Entry 1EFI (X-ray diffraction, 1.60 A resolution); this record covers chains D and E of the 5 polymer chains in the assembly.

# Chain D (and E)
Name: Protein (heat-labile enterotoxin B chain)
From: Escherichia coli
Notes: chain E of this document is another copy of the same molecule, construct and numbering; everything in this record applies to it too
Reference sequence: P32890 (ELBP_ECOLI); residues 1-103 here correspond to UniProt positions 22-124 (UniProt number = residue number + 21)
Sequence (103 residues; numbered 1 to 103; the number before each row is that of its first residue):
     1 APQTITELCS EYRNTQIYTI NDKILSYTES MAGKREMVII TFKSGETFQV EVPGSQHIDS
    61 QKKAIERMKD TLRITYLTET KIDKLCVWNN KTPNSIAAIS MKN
Cystine bridges: Cys-9/Cys-86
Residues lining bound ligands: 4-aminophenyl alpha-D-galactopyranoside (GAT): Glu-51, Gln-56, His-57, Gln-61, Trp-88, Asn-90, Lys-91

# Chain D / chain E interface
Pairs across the interface (63; chain D residue first):
  Ala-1(D) with Arg-35(E); Met-37(E), hydrophobic; Gln-49(E); Thr-92(E), hydrogen bond (backbone-backbone); Pro-93(E)
  Pro-2(D) with Arg-35(E); Ile-39(E); Pro-93(E)
  Gln-3(D) with Ile-39(E); Thr-47(E); Pro-93(E)
  Ile-5(D) with Thr-28(E)
  Leu-8(D) with Ser-30(E); Arg-35(E)
  Glu-11(D) with Arg-35(E), salt bridge
  Tyr-12(D) with Ala-32(E); Gly-33(E), hydrogen bond (side chain-backbone); Arg-35(E)
  Ile-58(D) with Lys-34(E); Glu-36(E)
  Ser-60(D) with Glu-36(E), hydrogen bond
  Gln-61(D) with Met-31(E), hydrogen bond (side chain-backbone); Ala-32(E); Gly-33(E); Glu-36(E)
  Lys-63(D) with Pro-53(E); Glu-66(E)
  Ala-64(D) with Met-31(E), hydrophobic; Glu-36(E)
  Ile-65(D) with Met-31(E), hydrophobic
  Arg-67(D) with Glu-29(E); Glu-66(E), salt bridge; Lys-69(E); Asp-70(E), salt bridge; Arg-73(E)
  Met-68(D) with Glu-29(E), hydrogen bond (backbone-side chain); Met-31(E), hydrophobic
  Asp-70(D) with Arg-73(E)
  Thr-71(D) with Tyr-27(E); Glu-29(E), hydrogen bond; Arg-73(E), hydrogen bond
  Ile-74(D) with Leu-77(E), hydrophobic
  Thr-80(D) with Leu-77(E)
  Ile-96(D) with Met-31(E)
  Ala-97(D) with Ser-30(E); Met-31(E), hydrogen bond (backbone-backbone); Ala-32(E), hydrogen bond (backbone-backbone)
  Ala-98(D) with Glu-29(E); Ser-30(E)
  Ile-99(D) with Tyr-27(E); Thr-28(E); Glu-29(E), hydrogen bond (backbone-backbone)
  Ser-100(D) with Tyr-27(E); Thr-28(E)
  Met-101(D) with Ser-26(E); Tyr-27(E), hydrogen bond (backbone-backbone); Tyr-76(E), hydrogen bond (backbone-side chain)
  Lys-102(D) with Leu-25(E); Tyr-76(E), hydrogen bond (backbone-side chain)
  Asn-103(D) with Lys-23(E), hydrogen bond; Leu-25(E), hydrogen bond (backbone-backbone); Tyr-76(E), hydrogen bond (backbone-side chain); Glu-79(E)
Also at the interface, not in a pair above, chain D (30 interface residues in all): Thr-4, Val-50, Trp-88
Also at the interface, not in a pair above, chain E (28 interface residues in all): Ile-24

# In short
The interface between chain D and chain E involves 30 residues on one side and 28 on the other, with 16
hydrogen bonds and 3 salt bridges. Polar contacts include Glu-11(D)/Arg-35(E), Arg-67(D)/Glu-66(E) and
Arg-67(D)/Asp-70(E). Chain D binds 4-aminophenyl alpha-D-galactopyranoside.
Chain D and chain E are both Protein (heat-labile enterotoxin B chain) (Escherichia coli); the structure,
Heat-labile enterotoxin B-pentamer complexed with para-aminophenyl-alpha-D-galactopyranoside, was determined
by X-ray diffraction together with 1FD7, 1EEF and 1EEI from the same study.
